Entry 6UT7 (electron microscopy, 4.26 A resolution (low resolution: residue-level contacts below are approximate; hydrogen-bond / salt-bridge calls are withheld)); this record covers chains A and B of the 14 polymer chains in the assembly.

== Chain A (and B) ==
Molecule: GTPase subunit of restriction endonuclease
Source organism: Thermococcus gammatolerans
Notes: chain B of this document is another copy of the same molecule, construct and numbering; everything in this record applies to it too
UniProt: C5A3Z3 (C5A3Z3_THEGJ); residues 186-613 here = UniProt positions 186-613
Amino-acid sequence (428 residues; row label = number of the first residue in the row):
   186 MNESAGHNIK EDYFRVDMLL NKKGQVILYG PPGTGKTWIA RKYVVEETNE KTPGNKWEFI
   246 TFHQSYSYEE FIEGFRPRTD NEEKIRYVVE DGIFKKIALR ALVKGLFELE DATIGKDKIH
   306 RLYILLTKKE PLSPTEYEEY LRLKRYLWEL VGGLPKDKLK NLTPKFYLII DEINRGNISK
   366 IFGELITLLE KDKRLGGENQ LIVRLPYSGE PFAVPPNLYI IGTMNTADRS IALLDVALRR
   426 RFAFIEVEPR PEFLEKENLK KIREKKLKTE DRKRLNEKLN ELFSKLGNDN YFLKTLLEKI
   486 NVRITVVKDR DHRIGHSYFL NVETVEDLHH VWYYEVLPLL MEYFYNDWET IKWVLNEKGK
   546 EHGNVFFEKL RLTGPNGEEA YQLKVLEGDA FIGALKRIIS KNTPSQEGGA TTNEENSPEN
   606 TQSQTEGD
Disordered / not traced: 186-194, 585-613 (chain B: 186-192, 585-613)
Bound ions: Mg2+: Thr222, Asp356 (together with GDP)
Ligand contacts: GDP (guanosine-5'-diphosphate): Pro216, Pro217, Gly218, Thr219, Gly220, Lys221, Thr222, Trp223, Phe438, Ile447, Lys450, Lys451, His501, Ser502, Leu505
Reported in the primary citation:
  - mutagenesis - R360A, R414A, D420A, R424A, E527A, Y530A: increased catalytic activity
  - mutagenesis - K221A, T222A, D356A, N410A, D413A, R425A, R426A: decreased catalytic activity
  - mutagenesis - W223A, D356A, R425A, R426A: decreased stability
  - mutagenesis - W223A: abolished catalytic activity
  - mutagenesis - N410A, D413A: abolished catalytic activity with McrBC 5-methylcytosine restriction system component
  - mutagenesis - E375A, D377A, K378A: unchanged catalytic activity

== How chain A and chain B interact ==
Pairs across the interface (33):
  Arg226(A) with Lys378(B); Asn384(B)
  Thr246(A) with Thr372(B)
  His248(A) with Ser364(B); Gly368(B)
  Ser250(A) with Ser364(B)
  Pro262(A) with Phe260(B); Tyr392(B)
  Thr264(A) with Phe260(B); Tyr272(B)
  Glu267(A) with Arg271(B)
  Glu268(A) with Tyr272(B)
  Ile270(A) with Phe260(B); Tyr272(B)
  Lys314(A) with Arg389(B)
  Glu315(A) with Arg389(B); Gly394(B)
  Glu357(A) with Arg426(B)
  Arg360(A) with Val421(B)
  Tyr503(A) with Arg425(B)
  His515(A) with Leu204(B); Lys207(B)
  Tyr519(A) with Arg200(B)
  Glu527(A) with Arg424(B)
  Leu557(A) with Val487(B); Arg488(B); Val491(B); Trp538(B)
  Gly559(A) with Trp538(B)
  Pro560(A) with Glu534(B); Thr535(B)
  Glu563(A) with Val491(B)
  Ala565(A) with Val491(B)
Other interface residues (no listed pair), chain A (34 interface residues in all): Thr237, Pro238, Phe244, Arg261, Arg263, Lys269, Asp413, Met526, Leu555, Thr558, Gln567, Leu568
Other interface residues (no listed pair), chain B (35 interface residues in all): Asn362, Ile371, Gln385, Leu386, Pro391, Ala417, Leu418, Thr490, Val492, Arg495, Lys543

== Summary ==
The interface between chain A and chain B involves 34 residues on one side and 35 on the other. Ligands of
chain A: GDP. From the paper: K221A, T222A and D356A of chain A, among others, reduce catalytic activity;
R360A, R414A and D420A of chain A, among others, increase catalytic activity; 17 substitutions were tested in
all.
Both chains are GTPase subunit of restriction endonuclease (Thermococcus gammatolerans). Entry 6UT7 (Fitted
model for the tetradecameric assembly of Thermococcus gammatolerans McrB AAA+ hexamers with bound McrC) was
determined by electron microscopy (same publication as 6UT3, 6UT4, 6UT5, 6UT6 and 6UT8).
